5LMP - chains A and D of the 24 polymer chains in the assembly; structure by electron microscopy, 5.35 A resolution (low resolution: residue-level contacts below are approximate; hydrogen-bond / salt-bridge calls are withheld).

Chain A:
Molecule: 16S rRNA
From: Thermus thermophilus HB8
Sequence (1522 nucleotides; each row starts with the number of its first residue; note: 44 numbers in that range are skipped by the numbering (no residue carries them; nothing is unmodelled there); a row labelled like 189A-189L holds insertion residues (189A, then the next letters in order); numbering starts at 0):
     0 UUUGUUGGAG AGUUUGAUCC UGGCUCAGGG UGAACGCUGG CGGCGUGCCU AAGACAUGCA
    60 AGUCGUGCGG GCCG
    76 CGGGGUUUU
    88 ACUCCG
    96 UGGUCAGCGG CGGACGGGUG AGUAACGCGU GGGU
  129A G
   130 ACCUACCCGG AAGAGGGGGA CAACCCGGGG AAACUCGGGC UAAUCCCCCA UGUGGACCCG
189A-189L CCCCUUGGGGUG
   190 UGUCCAAAGG GCUUU
   216 GCCCGCUUCC GGAUGGGCCC GCGUCCCAUC AGCUAGUUGG UGGGGUAAUG GCCCACCAAG
   276 GCGACGACGG GUAGCCGGUC UGAGAGGAUG GCCGGCCACA GGGGCACUGA GACACGGGCC
   336 CCACUCCUAC GGGAGGCAGC AGUUAGGAAU CUUCCGCAAU GGGCGCAAGC CUGACGGAGC
   396 GACGCCGCUU GGAGGAAGAA GCCCUUCGGG GUGUAAACUC CUGA
   441 ACCCGGGACG AAACCCCC
   460 GA
   470 CGAGGGGA
   479 CUGACGGUAC CGGGGUAA
   498 UAGCGCCGGC CAACUCCGUG CCAGCAGCCG CGGUAAUACG GAGGGCGCGA GCGUUACCCG
   558 GAUUCACUGG GCGUAAAGGG CGUGUAGGCG GCCUGGGGCG UCCCAUGUGA AAGACCACGG
   618 CUCAACCGUG GGGGAGCGUG GGAUACGCUC AGGCUAGACG GUGGGAGAGG GUGGUGGAAU
   678 UCCCGGAGUA GCGGUGAAAU GCGCAGAUAC CGGGAGGAAC GCCGAUGGCG AAGGCAGCCA
   738 CCUGGUCCAC CCGUGACGCU GAGGCGCGAA AGCGUGGGGA GCAAACCGGA UUAGAUACCC
   798 GGGUAGUCCA CGCCCUAAAC GAUGCGCGCU AGGUCUCUGG GUCU
   848 CCUGGGGGCC GAAGCUAACG CGUUAAGCGC GCCGCCUGGG GAGUACGGCC GCAAGGCUGA
   908 AACUCAAAGG AAUUGACGGG GGCCCGCACA AGCGGUGGAG CAUGUGGUUU AAUUCGAAGC
   968 AACGCGAAGA ACCUUACCAG GCCUUGACAU GCUA
 1001A G
  1002 GGAACCCGGG UGAAAGCCUG GGGUGCCCC
1030A-1030D GCGA
  1031 GGGGAGCCCU AGCACAGGUG CUGCAUGGCC GUCGUCAGCU CGUGCCGUGA GGUGUUGGGU
  1091 UAAGUCCCGC AACGAGCGCA ACCCCCGCCG UUAGUUGCCA GCGGUUCGGC CGGGCACUCU
  1151 AACGGGACUG CCCGCG
  1168 AAAGCGGGAG GAAGGAGGGG ACGACGUCUG GUCAGCAUGG CCCUUACGGC CUGGGCGACA
  1228 CACGUGCUAC AAUGCCCACU ACAAAGCGAU GCCACCCGGC AACGGGGAGC UAAUCGCAAA
  1288 AAGGUGGGCC CAGUUCGGAU UGGGGUCUGC AACCCGACCC CAUGAAGCCG GAAUCGCUAG
  1348 UAAUCGCGGA UCAGCC
 1363A A
  1364 UGCCGCGGUG AAUACGUUCC CGGGCCUUGU ACACACCGCC CGUCACGCCA UGGGAGCGGG
  1424 CUCUACCCGA AGUCGCCGG
1442A-1442B GA
  1443 GCCUA
  1452 C
  1456 GGGCAGGCGC CGAGGGUAGG GCCCGUGACU GGGGCGAAGU CGUAACAAGG UAGCUGUACC
  1516 GGAAGGUGCG GCUGGAUCAC CUCCUUUCU
Not modelled in the structure: 0-4, 1533, 1543-1544
Metal / ion sites: Mg2+ site 1 near U13 (its only coordinating residue here); Mg2+ site 2 near G21 (its only coordinating residue here); Mg2+ site 3: C48, G115; Mg2+ site 4 near A53 (its only coordinating residue here); Mg2+ site 5 near A59 (its only coordinating residue here); Mg2+ site 6 near G64 (its only coordinating residue here); Mg2+ site 7 near G107 (its only coordinating residue here); Mg2+ site 8: A109, G331; Mg2+ site 9: G117, G289; Mg2+ site 10: C121, G124, U125; Mg2+ site 11 near A195 (its only coordinating residue here); Mg2+ site 12 near G251 (its only coordinating residue here); 42 more Mg2+ sites not listed

Chain D:
Protein: 30S ribosomal protein S4
From: Thermus thermophilus (strain HB8 / ATCC 27634 / DSM 579)
UniProtKB: P80373 (RS4_THET8); residue numbers follow UniProt; this construct covers 1-209
Chain sequence (209 residues; numbered 1 to 209; the number before each row is that of its first residue):
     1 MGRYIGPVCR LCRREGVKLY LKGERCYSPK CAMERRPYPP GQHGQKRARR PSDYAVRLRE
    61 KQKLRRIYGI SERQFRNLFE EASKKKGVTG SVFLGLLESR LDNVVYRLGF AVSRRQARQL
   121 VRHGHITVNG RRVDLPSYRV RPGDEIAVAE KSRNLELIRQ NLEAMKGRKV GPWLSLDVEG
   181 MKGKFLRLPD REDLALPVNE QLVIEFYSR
Not modelled in the structure: 1
UniProt features mapped onto this chain:
  - binding site (Zn(2+)): Cys9, Cys12, Cys26, Cys31
Metal / ion sites: Zn2+ near Cys31 (its only coordinating residue here)

How chain A and chain D interact:
Contacting residue pairs (112; chain A residue first):
  A8(A) with Glu205(D); Phe206(D); Ser208(D); Arg209(D)
  A26(A) with Arg209(D)
  G27(A) with Arg209(D)
  C400(A) with Arg73(D)
  C401(A) with Arg73(D); Asn77(D)
  G402(A) with Gln74(D); Leu135(D)
  C403(A) with Gln74(D); Arg118(D); Arg122(D); Pro136(D); Ser137(D)
  U404(A) with Gly2(D); Arg118(D); Arg122(D)
  U405(A) with Gly2(D); Arg3(D); Ile5(D)
  G406(A) with Ile5(D); Gln119(D)
  G407(A) with Arg115(D); Gln116(D); Gln119(D)
  A408(A) with Lys22(D); Ser113(D); Gln116(D)
  G409(A) with Lys22(D); Glu24(D); Arg25(D)
  G410(A) with Lys22(D); Arg25(D)
  A411(A) with Arg25(D)
  A412(A) with Arg35(D)
  G413(A) with Arg35(D)
  G425(A) with Arg36(D); Tyr38(D)
  G426(A) with Arg13(D); Arg36(D); Tyr38(D); Gly41(D); Gln42(D)
  U427(A) with Arg13(D); Arg36(D); Pro40(D); Gly41(D)
  G428(A) with Pro7(D); Arg36(D)
  U429(A) with Arg13(D); Lys22(D); Arg25(D); Ala32(D); Arg36(D)
  A430(A) with Pro7(D); Val8(D); Cys9(D); Arg10(D)
  U437(A) with His123(D); His125(D); Leu155(D)
  G438(A) with His123(D); His125(D)
  C489(A) with Arg132(D)
  G490(A) with Arg132(D)
  G491(A) with Lys151(D)
  A499(A) with Gly2(D)
  C508(A) with Tyr54(D)
  A509(A) with Ser52(D); Tyr54(D); Ala55(D)
  C511(A) with His43(D)
  U512(A) with Gln42(D); His43(D)
  G540(A) with Gln42(D); His43(D)
  G541(A) with Gly41(D); Gln42(D)
  G542(A) with Arg10(D); Arg14(D); Pro40(D); Gly41(D)
  C543(A) with Arg10(D); Arg14(D); Arg59(D)
  G544(A) with Leu58(D); Arg59(D); Gln62(D); Arg66(D)
  C545(A) with Lys61(D); Gln62(D); Arg65(D); Glu72(D)
  G546(A) with Tyr4(D); Arg65(D); Ser71(D); Glu72(D); Arg73(D)
  A547(A) with Gly2(D)
  C549(A) with Arg73(D)
  C613(A) with Lys84(D)
  G616(A) with Arg141(D)
  U619(A) with Arg132(D); Val133(D); Asp134(D); Tyr138(D)
  C620(A) with Leu135(D); Ser137(D); Tyr138(D); Arg139(D)
Interface residues without a listed pair, chain A (56 interface residues in all): U5, G7, G28, C419, C435, C436, A495, A510, C612, G617
Interface residues without a listed pair, chain D (66 interface residues in all): Gly6, Lys30, Lys46, Arg76, Gly87, Arg131, Glu156

Overview:
Chain A and chain D form an interface of 56 and 66 residues respectively. The Mg2+ site 3 is built by C48(A)
and G115(A). The Mg2+ site 8 is built by A109(A) and G331(A). Curated annotation (UniProt) lists 4
Zn2+-binding residues on chain D.
Here chain A is 16S rRNA (Thermus thermophilus HB8) and chain D is 30S ribosomal protein S4 (Thermus
thermophilus (strain HB8 / ATCC 27634 / DSM 579)). Entry 5LMP (Structure of bacterial 30S-IF1-IF3-mRNA
translation pre-initiation complex (state-1C)) was determined by electron microscopy together with 5LMN, 5LMO,
5LMQ, 5LMR, 5LMS, 5LMT, 5LMU and 5LMV from the same study.
